Entry 6REB (electron microscopy, 3.20 A resolution); this record covers chains T and X of the 31 polymer chains in the assembly.

# Chain T
Name: ATP synthase subunit alpha
Source organism: Polytomella sp. Pringsheim 198.80
UniProtKB: A0ZW40 (A0ZW40_9CHLO); residue numbers follow UniProt; this construct covers 1-562
Amino-acid sequence (562 residues; numbered 1 to 562; the number before each row is that of its first residue):
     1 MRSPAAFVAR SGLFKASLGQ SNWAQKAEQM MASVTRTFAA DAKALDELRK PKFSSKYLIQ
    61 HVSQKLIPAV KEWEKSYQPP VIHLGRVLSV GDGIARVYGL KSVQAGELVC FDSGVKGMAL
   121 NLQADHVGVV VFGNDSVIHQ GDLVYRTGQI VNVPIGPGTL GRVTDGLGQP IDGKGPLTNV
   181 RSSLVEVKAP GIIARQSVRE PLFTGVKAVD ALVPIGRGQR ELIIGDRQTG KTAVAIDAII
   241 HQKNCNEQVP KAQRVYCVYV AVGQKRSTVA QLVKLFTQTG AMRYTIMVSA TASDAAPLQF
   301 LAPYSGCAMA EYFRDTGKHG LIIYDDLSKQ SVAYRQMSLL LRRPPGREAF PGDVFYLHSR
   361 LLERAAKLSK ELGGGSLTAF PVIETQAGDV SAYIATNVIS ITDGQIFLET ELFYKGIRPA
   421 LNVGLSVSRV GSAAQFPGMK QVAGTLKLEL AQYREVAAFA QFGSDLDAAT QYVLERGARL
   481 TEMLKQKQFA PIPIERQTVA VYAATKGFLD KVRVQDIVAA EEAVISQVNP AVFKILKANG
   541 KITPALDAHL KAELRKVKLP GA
Disordered / not traced: 1-39
Sequence notes: conflict Arg266 (Lys in A0ZW40)
Bound ions: Mg2+: Thr232 (together with ATP)
Small-molecule neighbours: ATP (adenosine-5'-triphosphate): Asp226, Arg227, Gln228, Thr229, Gly230, Lys231, Thr232, Ala233, Glu384, Phe413, Arg418, Pro419, Gln486, Lys487, Gln488

# Chain X
Name: ATP synthase subunit beta
Source organism: Polytomella sp. Pringsheim 198.80
Notes: EC 7.1.2.2
UniProtKB: A0ZW41 (A0ZW41_9CHLO); residues 1-574 here = UniProt positions 1-574
Amino-acid sequence (574 residues; row label = number of the first residue in the row):
     1 MALRYAAGLA KNVVQRQGAS LNIARAFAAE PAPAIDAGYV SQVIGPVVDV RFDGELPSIL
    61 SSLEVEGHSV RLVLEVAQHM GDNTVRCIAM DSTDGLVRGQ KVVDTGSPIK VPVGRGTLGR
   121 IMNVIGEPVD EQGPIDAADI WSIHREAPEF TEQSTEQEIL VTGIKVVDLL APYQRGGKIG
   181 LFGGAGVGKT VLIMELINNV AKAHGGFSVF AGVGERTREG NDLYREMIES GVIKLGAERG
   241 NSKCTLVYGQ MNEPPGARAR VALTGLTVAE YFRDIEGQDV LLFVDNIFRF TQANSEVSAL
   301 LGRIPSAVGY QPTLATDLGG LQERITTTTK GSITSVQAVY VPADDLTDPA PATTFAHLDA
   361 TTVLSRSIAE LGIYPAVDPL DSTSRMLNPN VIGAEHYNVA RGVQKVLQDY KNLQDIIAIL
   421 GMDELSEEDK LTVARARKIQ RFLSQPFQVA EVFTGTPGKY VDLADTISGF QGVLTGKYDD
   481 LPEMAFYMVG DIKEVKEKAD KMAKDIASRK EADNKKVSEE LKDIPSLDKL VSEIKEVVIE
   541 EDDGLEEDFK AEALSSETVV LNEEGKSVPL PKKN
Disordered / not traced: 1-35
Sequence notes: conflict Ala350 (Gly in A0ZW41), Leu387 (Arg in A0ZW41)
Bound ions: Mg2+: Thr190 (together with ADP)
Small-molecule neighbours:
  - ADP (adenosine-5'-diphosphate): Gly184, Ala185, Gly186, Val187, Gly188, Lys189, Thr190, Val191, Arg216, Tyr374, Phe447, Ala450, Phe453, Thr454
  - ATP (adenosine-5'-triphosphate): Ser384, Arg385, Leu387, Asn388, Tyr397, Arg401

# How chain T and chain X interact
Contacting residue pairs - 89 pairs, chain T then chain X:
  Leu88(T) with Gly81(X)
  Ser89(T) with His79(X); Met80(X), hydrogen bond (side chain-backbone); Gly81(X)
  Val90(T) with Ile59(X); Gln78(X); His79(X), hydrogen bond (backbone-backbone)
  Gly91(T) with Gln78(X)
  Asp92(T) with Gln78(X); Arg303(X), salt bridge
  Asn134(T) with Glu146(X), hydrogen bond
  Asp135(T) with Ile59(X)
  Ser136(T) with Ile59(X)
  His139(T) with Pro57(X); Ser58(X), hydrogen bond; His79(X)
  Gln140(T) with Leu56(X); His79(X), hydrogen bond (backbone-side chain); Gly81(X); Asn83(X), hydrogen bond (side chain-backbone)
  Val163(T) with Phe150(X), hydrophobic
  Ile171(T) with Phe150(X); Thr151(X)
  Asp172(T) with Thr151(X)
  Arg227(T) with Leu346(X); Phe355(X); Asp381(X), salt bridge
  Gln228(T) with Thr383(X), hydrogen bond
  Lys265(T) with Lys178(X); Glu323(X); His357(X); Leu358(X); Asp359(X), salt bridge
  Arg266(T) with Pro148(X), hydrogen bond (side chain-backbone); Glu149(X); Phe150(X); Gln153(X); Glu323(X), hydrogen bond (backbone-side chain)
  Ser267(T) with Gln153(X), hydrogen bond; Thr326(X)
  Thr268(T) with Arg385(X), hydrogen bond
  Val269(T) with Phe150(X), hydrophobic
  Ala270(T) with Phe150(X)
  Gln271(T) with Thr155(X), hydrogen bond (side chain-backbone); Gln157(X)
  Val273(T) with Phe150(X), hydrophobic
  Lys274(T) with Thr155(X), hydrogen bond
  Ala292(T) with Gly319(X); Glu323(X); His357(X)
  Ser293(T) with Ala147(X); Glu323(X)
  Gln299(T) with Thr316(X)
  Lys329(T) with Ala356(X)
  Arg335(T) with Ala307(X)
  Gln336(T) with Pro312(X); Thr313(X); Thr316(X), hydrogen bond
  Leu339(T) with Ile304(X); Ser306(X); Pro312(X), hydrophobic
  Leu340(T) with Arg303(X); Pro312(X), hydrophobic; Thr313(X)
  Arg342(T) with Gly302(X), hydrogen bond (side chain-backbone)
  Glu348(T) with Ala307(X)
  Ala349(T) with Ser306(X); Ala307(X)
  Gln386(T) with Thr347(X); Ala352(X)
  Glu411(T) with Gln408(X), hydrogen bond
  Tyr414(T) with Leu380(X), hydrogen bond (side chain-backbone); Thr383(X); Gln404(X); Lys405(X); Gln408(X)
  Lys415(T) with Lys405(X); Gln408(X); Asp409(X); Asn412(X)
  Arg418(T) with Tyr397(X); Arg401(X)
  Gln461(T) with Asn412(X); Leu413(X)
  Phe462(T) with Ile416(X), hydrophobic; Ser426(X), hydrogen bond (backbone-side chain)
  Gly463(T) with Glu424(X); Ser426(X)
  Gln488(T) with Asn388(X)
Also at the interface, not in a pair above, chain T (54 interface residues in all): Ile138, Gly173, Asp294, Ala296, Val332, Arg343, Pro345, Ala387, Phe413, Gly416
Also at the interface, not in a pair above, chain X (66 interface residues in all): Leu60, Asp82, Thr84, Pro305, Ala315, Gly320, Thr361, Val363, Ser382, Leu420, Leu425, Asp429

# Summary
Chain T and chain X form an interface of 54 and 66 residues respectively, with 18 hydrogen bonds and 3 salt
bridges. Polar contacts include Asp92(T)-Arg303(X), Arg227(T)-Asp381(X) and Lys265(T)-Asp359(X). ATP is bound
between chain T and chain X. Ligands of chain X: ADP.
Here chain T is ATP synthase subunit alpha and chain X is ATP synthase subunit beta, both from Polytomella sp.
Pringsheim 198.80. Entry 6REB (Cryo-EM structure of Polytomella F-ATP synthase, Rotary substate 3A, composite
map) was determined by electron microscopy, deposited together with 6RD4, 6RD5, 6RD6, 6RD7, 6RD8, 6RD9 and 46
further entries.
